PDB entry 1F3P | X-ray diffraction, 2.40 A resolution | chain A

== Chain A ==
Protein: Ferredoxin reductase
From: Pseudomonas sp
Notes: EC 1.14.-.-
UniProtKB: Q52437 (Q52437_PSES1); residue numbers follow UniProt; this construct covers 1-408
Sequence (408 residues; numbered 1 to 408; the number before each row is that of its first residue):
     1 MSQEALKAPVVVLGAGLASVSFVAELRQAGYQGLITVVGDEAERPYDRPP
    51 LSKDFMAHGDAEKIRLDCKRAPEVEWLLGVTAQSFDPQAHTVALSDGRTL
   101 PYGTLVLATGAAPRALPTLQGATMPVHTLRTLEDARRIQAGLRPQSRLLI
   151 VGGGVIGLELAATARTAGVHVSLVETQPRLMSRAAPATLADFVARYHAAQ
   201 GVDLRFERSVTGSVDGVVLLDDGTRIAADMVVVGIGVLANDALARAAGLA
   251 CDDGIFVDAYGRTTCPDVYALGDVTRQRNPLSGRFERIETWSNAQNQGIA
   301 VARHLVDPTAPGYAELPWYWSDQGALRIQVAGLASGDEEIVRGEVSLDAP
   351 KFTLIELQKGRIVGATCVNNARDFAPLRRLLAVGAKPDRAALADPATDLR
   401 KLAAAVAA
Unresolved in the structure: 1-4, 406-408
Small-molecule neighbours:
  - FAD (flavin-adenine dinucleotide): Gly-14, Ala-15, Gly-16, Leu-17, Ala-18, Ser-19, Val-38, Gly-39, Asp-40, Glu-41, Arg-48, Pro-49, Leu-51, Ser-52, Val-80, Thr-81, Ala-82, Ala-108, Thr-109, Gly-110, Ala-111, Leu-129, Arg-130, Ile-156, Glu-159, Asn-240, Leu-243, Gly-272, Asp-273, Glu-289, Thr-290, Trp-291, Ser-292, Ala-294, Tyr-319, Trp-320, Ser-321
  - NAD (nicotinamide-adenine-dinucleotide): Arg-114, Leu-116, Arg-130, Val-151, Gly-152, Gly-153, Gly-154, Val-155, Ile-156, Gly-157, Glu-159, Val-174, Glu-175, Thr-176, Gln-177, Met-181, Ser-182, Arg-183, Gly-234, Ile-235, Gly-236, Val-237, Asp-273, Glu-289, Tyr-319, Trp-320, Ser-321

== Overview ==
Chain A binds flavin-adenine dinucleotide and NAD.
Chain A is Ferredoxin reductase (Pseudomonas sp); the structure, Ferredoxin reductase (BPHA4)-NADH complex,
was determined by X-ray diffraction together with 1D7Y from the same study.
